4BAG - chain A; structure by X-ray diffraction, 1.90 A resolution.

[Chain A]
Name: Endo-1,4-beta-xylanase Y
Source organism: Clostridium thermocellum
Notes: EC 3.2.1.8
Reference sequence: P51584 (XYNY_CLOTM); residues 792-1077 here = UniProt positions 792-1077
Chain sequence (297 residues; row label = number of the first residue in the row):
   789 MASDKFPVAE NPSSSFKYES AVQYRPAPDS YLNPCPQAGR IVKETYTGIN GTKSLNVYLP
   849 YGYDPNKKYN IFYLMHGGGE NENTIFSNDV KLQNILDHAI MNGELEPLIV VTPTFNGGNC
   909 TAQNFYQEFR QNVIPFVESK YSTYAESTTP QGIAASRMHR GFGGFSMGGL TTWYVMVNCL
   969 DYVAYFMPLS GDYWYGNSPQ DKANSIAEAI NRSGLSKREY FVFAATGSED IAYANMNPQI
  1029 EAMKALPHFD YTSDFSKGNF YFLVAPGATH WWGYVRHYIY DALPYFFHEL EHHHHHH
Unresolved in the structure: 789-802
Sequence notes: expression tag (789-791, 1078-1085); conflict Glu1017 (Asp in P51584), Asp1018 (His in P51584)
Modified residues: Mse789 (selenomethionine); Mse863, Mse889, Mse946, Mse955, Mse964, Mse975, Mse1024, Mse1031 (selenomethionine; parent Met); Ser954 (phosphoserine; SEP)
Bound ions: Cd2+ site 1: Cys823, His886 (shared with 1 residue of chain B); Cd2+ site 2: Glu894, His1076, Glu1079, His1083, His1085; Cd2+ site 3: His947, His1080; Cd2+ site 4: Glu1007 (shared with 2 residues of chain B); Cd2+ site 5: Glu1017 (shared with 2 residues of chain B); Cd2+ site 6: His1082, His1084 (shared with 1 residue of chain B)

[Summary]
The Cd2+ site 1 is built by Cys823 and His886. The Cd2+ site 2 is built by Glu894, His1076, Glu1079, His1083
and His1085.
Chain A is Endo-1,4-beta-xylanase Y (Clostridium thermocellum); the structure, Feruloyl Esterase Domain of
XYNY from Clostridium thermocellum after exposure to 266nm UV laser, was determined by X-ray diffraction (same
publication as 4BAI, 4BAJ and 4H35).
